3W80 - chains A and B of the 4 polymer chains in the assembly; structure by X-ray diffraction, 1.40 A resolution.

# Chain A
Molecule: Insulin
From: Homo sapiens
Reference sequence: P01308 (INS_HUMAN); residues 1-21 here correspond to UniProt positions 90-110 (UniProt number = residue number + 89)
Amino-acid sequence (21 residues; each row starts with the number of its first residue):
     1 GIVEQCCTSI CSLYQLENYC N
Disulfides: C6-C11

# Chain B
Molecule: Insulin
From: Homo sapiens
Reference sequence: P01308 (INS_HUMAN); residues 1-30 here correspond to UniProt positions 25-54 (UniProt number = residue number + 24)
Amino-acid sequence (30 residues; row label = number of the first residue in the row):
     1 FVNQHLCGSH LVEALYLVCG ERGFFYTPKT
Bound ions: Zn2+ near H10 (its only coordinating residue here)

# How chain A and chain B interact
Cross-chain cystine bridges: C7(A)-C7(B), C20(A)-C19(B)
Contacting residue pairs - 33 pairs, chain A then chain B:
  V3(A) with Y26(B), hydrophobic; T27(B); P28(B), hydrophobic
  E4(A) with P28(B); K29(B), hydrogen bond (side chain-backbone)
  C6(A) with H5(B); L6(B), hydrogen bond (backbone-backbone); L11(B), hydrophobic
  C7(A) with H5(B), hydrogen bond (backbone-side chain); L6(B), hydrogen bond (backbone-backbone); C7(B), disulfide
  S9(A) with H5(B)
  I10(A) with N3(B); Q4(B)
  C11(A) with N3(B); Q4(B), hydrogen bond (backbone-backbone)
  S12(A) with N3(B)
  L13(A) with Q4(B)
  Y14(A) with F1(B)
  L16(A) with L11(B), hydrophobic; A14(B), hydrophobic; L15(B)
  E17(A) with V18(B); R22(B), salt bridge
  Y19(A) with F24(B); F25(B), hydrogen bond (backbone-backbone)
  C20(A) with C19(B), disulfide; R22(B); G23(B)
  N21(A) with R22(B), hydrogen bond (backbone-side chain); G23(B), hydrogen bond (backbone-backbone); F24(B); F25(B)

# Overview
The interface between chain A and chain B involves 15 residues on one side and 19 on the other, with 2
disulfide bonds, 8 hydrogen bonds and 1 salt bridge. Polar contacts include E17(A)-R22(B), E4(A)-K29(B) and
C7(A)-H5(B).
Here chain A is Insulin and chain B is Insulin, both from Homo sapiens. Entry 3W80 (Crystal structure of
dodecamer human insulin with double C-axis length of the hexamer 2 Zn insulin ...) was determined by X-ray
diffraction.
